Entry 5IM6 (X-ray diffraction, 5.59 A resolution (low resolution: residue-level contacts below are approximate; hydrogen-bond / salt-bridge calls are withheld)); this record covers chains j and k of the 40 polymer chains in the assembly.

Chain j (and k):
Protein: Designed self-assembling icosahedral cage I32-28 dimeric subunit
From: Deinococcus radiodurans R1
Notes: fragment: uncharacterized protein; chain k of this document is another copy of the same molecule, construct and numbering; everything in this record applies to it too
Reference sequence: Q9RSW5 (Q9RSW5_DEIRA); residue numbers follow UniProt; this construct covers 1-157
Sequence (165 residues; numbered 1 to 165; the number before each row is that of its first residue):
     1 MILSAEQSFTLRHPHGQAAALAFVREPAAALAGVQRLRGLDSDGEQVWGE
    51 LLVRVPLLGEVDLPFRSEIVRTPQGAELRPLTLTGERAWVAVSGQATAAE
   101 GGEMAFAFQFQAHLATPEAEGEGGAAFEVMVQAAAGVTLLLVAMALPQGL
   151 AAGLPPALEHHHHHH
Unresolved in the structure: 1-2, 117-123, 158-165
Differences from the reference sequence: engineered mutation Gln-35 (Arg in Q9RSW5), Arg-36 (Phe in Q9RSW5), Arg-54 (Thr in Q9RSW5), Glu-122 (Trp in Q9RSW5), Val-129 (Lys in Q9RSW5), Val-137 (Arg in Q9RSW5), Leu-140 (Glu in Q9RSW5), Leu-141 (Arg in Q9RSW5), Met-144 (Lys in Q9RSW5), Gln-148 (Glu in Q9RSW5); expression tag (158-165)

Chain j / chain k interface:
Pairs across the interface - 42 pairs, chain j then chain k:
  Val-53(j) with Leu-58(k)
  Val-55(j) with Leu-58(k)
  Pro-56(j) with Val-131(k)
  Leu-57(j) with Ala-88(k); Leu-114(k); Ala-115(k); Val-131(k); Gln-132(k)
  Leu-58(j) with Val-53(k); Val-61(k); Arg-87(k); Ala-88(k); Val-131(k)
  Gly-59(j) with Glu-86(k); Arg-87(k); Ala-88(k); Ala-115(k)
  Glu-60(j) with Glu-86(k); Arg-87(k)
  Val-61(j) with Val-61(k)
  Asp-62(j) with Asp-62(k); Arg-87(k)
  Glu-86(j) with Gly-59(k); Glu-60(k)
  Arg-87(j) with Leu-58(k); Gly-59(k); Glu-60(k); Asp-62(k)
  Ala-88(j) with Leu-57(k); Leu-58(k); Gly-59(k)
  Leu-114(j) with Leu-57(k)
  Ala-115(j) with Leu-57(k); Gly-59(k)
  Gly-124(j) with Met-130(k)
  Ala-126(j) with Ala-126(k)
  Phe-127(j) with Met-130(k)
  Met-130(j) with Gly-124(k)
  Val-131(j) with Pro-56(k); Leu-57(k); Leu-58(k)
  Gln-132(j) with Leu-57(k)
Other interface residues (no listed pair), chain j (23 interface residues in all): Leu-63, His-113, Glu-128
Other interface residues (no listed pair), chain k (23 interface residues in all): Val-55, Leu-63, His-113, Phe-127, Glu-128

In short:
The chain j/chain k interface involves 23 residues from each chain.
Both chains are Designed self-assembling icosahedral cage I32-28 dimeric subunit (Deinococcus radiodurans R1).
Entry 5IM6 (Crystal structure of designed two-component self-assembling icosahedral cage I32-28) was
determined by X-ray diffraction (same publication as 5IM4 and 5IM5).
